PDB entry 4QZD | X-ray diffraction, 2.70 A resolution | chains A and U of the 4 polymer chains in the assembly

# Chain A
Name: DNA nucleotidylexotransferase
Organism: Mus musculus
Notes: EC 2.7.7.31
Reference sequence: P09838 (TDT_MOUSE); the construct lacks a stretch of the UniProt sequence, so the offset changes along the chain: 132-482 = UniProt 132-482; 483-510 = UniProt 503-530
Chain sequence (400 residues; numbered 111 to 510; the number before each row is that of its first residue):
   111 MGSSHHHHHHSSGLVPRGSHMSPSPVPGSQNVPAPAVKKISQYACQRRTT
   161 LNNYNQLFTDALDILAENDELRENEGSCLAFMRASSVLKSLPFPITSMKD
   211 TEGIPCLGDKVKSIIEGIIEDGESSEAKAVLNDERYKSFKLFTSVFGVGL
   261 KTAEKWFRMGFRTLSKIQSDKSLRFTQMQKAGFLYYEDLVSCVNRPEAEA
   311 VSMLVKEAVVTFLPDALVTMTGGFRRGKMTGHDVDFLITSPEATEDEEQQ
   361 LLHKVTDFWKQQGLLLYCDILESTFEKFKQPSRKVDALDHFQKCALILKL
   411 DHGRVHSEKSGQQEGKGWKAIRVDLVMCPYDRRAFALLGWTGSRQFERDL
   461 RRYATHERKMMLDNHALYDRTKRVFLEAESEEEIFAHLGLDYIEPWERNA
Disordered / not traced: 111-146, 390-398, 418-424
Construct notes: expression tag (111-131); engineered mutation Ala-405 (Phe in P09838)
Bound ions: Na+: Thr-253, Val-255, Val-258 (shared with DA4(U) of chain U); Mg2+ site 1: Asp-343, Asp-345 (together with 2',3'-dideoxycytidine 5'-triphosphate); Mg2+ site 2: Asp-343, Asp-345, Asp-434 (together with 2',3'-dideoxycytidine 5'-triphosphate) (shared with DC5(U) of chain U)
Residues lining bound ligands: 2',3'-dideoxycytidine 5'-triphosphate (DCT): Gly-332, Gly-333, Arg-336, Lys-338, Gly-341, His-342, Asp-343, Asp-345, Gly-449, Trp-450, Thr-451, Gly-452, Ser-453, Arg-454, Glu-457
Curated features (UniProtKB/Swiss-Prot):
  - region: Val-258 to Thr-262 (Involved in DNA binding)
  - binding site (a 2'-deoxyribonucleoside 5'-triphosphate): Gly-333 to Lys-338, His-342 to Asp-345, Gly-449, Trp-450
  - binding site (Mg(2+)): Asp-343, Asp-345, Asp-434
  - modified residue: Ser-134 (Phosphoserine)
Reported in the primary citation:
  - mutagenesis - L398A, F405A: decreased catalytic activity
  - mutagenesis - F401A: abolished catalytic activity on in trans
  - mutagenesis - R461A: abolished catalytic activity

# Chain U
Molecule: 6-nt DNA strand
Sequence (6 nucleotides; row label = number of the first residue in the row; numbering starts at 0):
     0 AAAAAC
Disordered / not traced: 0
Bound ions: Na+: DA4 (shared with Thr-253(A), Val-255(A), Val-258(A) of chain A); Mg2+: DC5 (together with 2',3'-dideoxycytidine 5'-triphosphate) (shared with Asp-343(A), Asp-345(A), Asp-434(A) of chain A)

# Interface between chain A and chain U
Contacting residue pairs - 15 pairs, chain A then chain U:
  Val-255(A) with DA4(U), phosphate contact
  Phe-256(A) with DA4(U), phosphate contact
  Gly-257(A) with DA3(U), sugar contact; DA4(U), hydrogen bond to the phosphate
  Val-258(A) with DA4(U), phosphate contact
  Gly-259(A) with DA3(U), hydrogen bond to the phosphate
  Lys-261(A) with DA2(U), sugar contact; DA3(U), hydrogen bond to the phosphate
  Thr-262(A) with DA2(U), phosphate contact; DA3(U), hydrogen bond to the phosphate
  Met-288(A) with DA3(U), phosphate contact
  Asp-343(A) with DC5(U), phosphate contact
  Arg-432(A) with DA4(U), phosphate contact; DC5(U), salt bridge to the phosphate
  Asp-434(A) with DC5(U), phosphate contact
Interface residues without a listed pair, chain A (13 interface residues in all): Leu-260, Leu-381

# In short
Chain A and chain U form an interface of 13 and 4 residues respectively, with 4 hydrogen bonds and 1 salt
bridge. Among the polar pairs are Gly-257(A)/DA4(U), Gly-259(A)/DA3(U) and Lys-261(A)/DA3(U). From the paper:
L398A and F405A of chain A reduce catalytic activity; F401A of chain A abolishes catalytic activity on in
trans.
Chain A is DNA nucleotidylexotransferase (Mus musculus) and chain U is a 6-nt DNA strand; the structure, Mouse
Tdt, F405A mutant, in complex with a DSB substrate, C-C base pair, was determined by X-ray diffraction,
deposited together with 4QZ8, 4QZ9, 4QZA, 4QZB, 4QZC, 4QZE and 4 further entries.
